PDB entry 8A1T | electron microscopy, 3.37 A resolution | chains B and E of the 6 polymer chains in the assembly

[Chain B]
Protein: Na(+)-translocating NADH-quinone reductase subunit B
From: Vibrio cholerae
Notes: EC 7.2.1.1
Reference sequence: A0A085SSI3 (A0A085SSI3_VIBCL); residue numbers follow UniProt; this construct covers 1-415
Chain sequence (415 residues; each row starts with the number of its first residue):
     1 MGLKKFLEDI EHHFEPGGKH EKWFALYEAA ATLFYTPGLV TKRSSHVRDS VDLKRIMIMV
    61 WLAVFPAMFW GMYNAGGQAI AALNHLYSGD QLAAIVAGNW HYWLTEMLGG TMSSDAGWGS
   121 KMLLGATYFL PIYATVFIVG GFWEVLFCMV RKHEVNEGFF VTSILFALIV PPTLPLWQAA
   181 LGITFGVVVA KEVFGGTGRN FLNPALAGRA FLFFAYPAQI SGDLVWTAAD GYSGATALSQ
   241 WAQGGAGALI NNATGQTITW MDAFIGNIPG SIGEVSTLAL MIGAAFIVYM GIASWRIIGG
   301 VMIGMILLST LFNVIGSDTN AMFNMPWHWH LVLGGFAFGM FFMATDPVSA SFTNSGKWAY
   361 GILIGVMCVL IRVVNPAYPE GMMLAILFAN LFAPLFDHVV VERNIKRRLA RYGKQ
Not modelled in the structure: 1-22, 415
Covalent attachments: flavin mononucleotide (FMN) linked to T236
Bound ions: Na+: A263, V275, V332; K+: I371, R372, N375, Y378
Ligand contacts:
  - 1,2-Distearoyl-sn-glycerophosphoethanolamine (3PE), molecule 1: W143, F147, V150, R151, L181, T184, F185, V188, V189, F211
  - 1,2-Distearoyl-sn-glycerophosphoethanolamine (3PE), molecule 2: W260, M261, F264, M281, M302, W327, H328, W329, L331
  - 1,2-Distearoyl-sn-glycerophosphoethanolamine (3PE), molecule 3: W295, R296, I303, L307, S355, W358, A359, I362, L363, V366, F396
  - FMN (flavin mononucleotide), molecule 1: I169, L206, R209, F213, G222, W226, L238, S239, G270, S271, E274, G334, G335, F338, G339, M343, P379, E380, G381, M382, M383, L384
  - FMN, molecule 2: F213, F214, P217, S221, G222, D223, Q243, A377, Y378, P379
  - riboflavin (RBF): I56, M57, V60, G158, V161, T162, L165, K191, G196, T197, G198, R199, N200, L202, N203, P204, A205, I292, A293, F342, M343, T345, D346, P347, V348
Reported in the primary citation:
  - mutagenesis - F338A, F342A, D346A: decreased catalytic activity
  - mutagenesis - D346A: decreased growth
  - specificity-determining residues: L33 (by similarity / conservation)

[Chain E]
Protein: Na(+)-translocating NADH-quinone reductase subunit E
From: Vibrio cholerae
Notes: EC 7.2.1.1
Reference sequence: A0A085QWM0 (A0A085QWM0_VIBCL); numbering as in UniProt (aligned over 1-198)
Chain sequence (198 residues; numbered 1 to 198; the number before each row is that of its first residue):
     1 MEHYISLLVK SIFIENMALS FFLGMCTFLA VSKKVKTSFG LGIAVIVVLT ISVPVNNLVY
    61 NLVLKPDALV EGVDLSFLNF ITFIGVIAAL VQILEMILDR FFPPLYNALG IFLPLITVNC
   121 AIFGGVSFMV QRDYSFAESV VYGFGSGVGW MLAIVALAGI REKMKYSDVP PGLRGLGITF
   181 ITAGLMALGF MSFSGVQL
Not modelled in the structure: 1
Bound ions: 2Fe-2S cluster Fe: C26, C120 (shared with 2 residues of chain D)
Ligand contacts: 2Fe-2S cluster (FES): G24, M25, C26, N119, C120

[How chain B and chain E interact]
Pairs across the interface (57; chain B residue first):
  R151(B) - D168(E)  salt bridge
  R151(B) - P170(E)
  H153(B) - D168(E)  salt bridge
  V189(B) - I181(E)
  V193(B) - V169(E)
  V193(B) - P170(E)
  V193(B) - L173(E)  hydrophobic
  V193(B) - I178(E)
  F194(B) - M164(E)  hydrophobic
  F194(B) - S167(E)
  F194(B) - D168(E)  hydrogen bond (backbone-backbone)
  F194(B) - I178(E)  hydrophobic
  F194(B) - T182(E)
  F194(B) - L185(E)  hydrophobic
  G195(B) - D168(E)  hydrogen bond (backbone-backbone)
  G198(B) - Y166(E)
  R199(B) - Y166(E)  hydrogen bond (side chain-backbone)
  R199(B) - S167(E)  hydrogen bond (backbone-side chain)
  R199(B) - D168(E)
  F201(B) - I160(E)  hydrophobic
  F201(B) - K163(E)
  F201(B) - T182(E)
  F201(B) - L185(E)  hydrophobic
  L202(B) - L185(E)  hydrophobic
  A210(B) - L188(E)  hydrophobic
  F214(B) - M191(E)  hydrophobic
  V348(B) - K163(E)  hydrogen bond (backbone-side chain)
  A350(B) - K163(E)
  F352(B) - K163(E)
  M367(B) - S192(E)
  M367(B) - F193(E)  hydrophobic
  I371(B) - S192(E)
  V374(B) - V196(E)
  N375(B) - S192(E)  hydrogen bond (side chain-backbone)
  N375(B) - F193(E)
  N375(B) - G195(E)
  N375(B) - V196(E)
  P376(B) - G195(E)
  Y378(B) - M191(E)
  Y378(B) - S192(E)
  Y378(B) - S194(E)
  L384(B) - S192(E)
  F388(B) - G189(E)
  F388(B) - F190(E)  hydrophobic
  F388(B) - F193(E)  hydrophobic
  L391(B) - I160(E)
  L391(B) - M186(E)
  L391(B) - F190(E)  hydrophobic
  F392(B) - L152(E)  hydrophobic
  F392(B) - F190(E)  hydrophobic
  P394(B) - G159(E)
  P394(B) - I160(E)  hydrophobic
  L395(B) - V155(E)
  L395(B) - A156(E)  hydrophobic
  L395(B) - G159(E)
  H398(B) - V35(E)
  H398(B) - E162(E)  salt bridge
Other interface residues (no listed pair), chain B (34 interface residues in all): F185, A190, N200, S349, A377, L387
Other interface residues (no listed pair), chain E (31 interface residues in all): P171, Q197

[In short]
34 residues of chain B and 31 residues of chain E are in contact; the contacts include 6 hydrogen bonds and 3
salt bridges. Polar contacts include R151(B)-D168(E), H153(B)-D168(E) and H398(B)-E162(E). From the paper:
F338A, F342A and D346A of chain B reduce catalytic activity; the specificity determinant L33(B).
Chain B is Na(+)-translocating NADH-quinone reductase subunit B and chain E is Na(+)-translocating
NADH-quinone reductase subunit E, both from Vibrio cholerae; the structure, Sodium pumping NADH-quinone
oxidoreductase, was determined by electron microscopy (same publication as 8A1U, 8A1V, 8A1W, 8A1X, 8A1Y, 8ACW
and 8ACY).
